PDB entry 1C9B | X-ray diffraction, 2.65 A resolution | chains D and A of the 4 polymer chains in the assembly

== Chain D ==
Molecule: Admlp tata-box DNA containing iib recognition element
Sequence (18 nucleotides; numbered 101 to 118; the number before each row is that of its first residue):
   101 CCCCCTTTTATAGGCGCC

== Chain A ==
Protein: General transcription factor iib
Source organism: Homo sapiens
Notes: fragment: c-terminal core domain
Reference sequence: Q00403 (TF2B_HUMAN); numbering as in UniProt (aligned over 110-316)
Chain sequence (207 residues; numbered 110 to 316; the number before each row is that of its first residue):
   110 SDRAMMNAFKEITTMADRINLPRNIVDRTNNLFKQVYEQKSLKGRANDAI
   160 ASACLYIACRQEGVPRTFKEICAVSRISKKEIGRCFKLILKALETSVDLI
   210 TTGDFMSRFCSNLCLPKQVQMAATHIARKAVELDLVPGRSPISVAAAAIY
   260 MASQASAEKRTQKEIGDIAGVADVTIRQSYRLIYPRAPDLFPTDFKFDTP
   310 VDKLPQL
Swiss-Prot annotation at these positions:
  - region (Core promoter DNA-binding): Lys-189 to Arg-193, Ser-249 to Ser-252, Val-283 to Arg-286
  - binding site (DNA): Lys-152, Arg-154, Lys-189, Lys-196, Arg-248, Lys-272, Ala-281, Thr-284, Arg-286, Arg-290
  - modified residue: Lys-238 (N6-acetyllysine)
  - natural variant: Arg-132 (R132Q: In a colorectal cancer sample)
  - mutagenesis: Gly-153 (G153Q: Decreases BREd-dependent pre-initiation complex formation), Arg-185 (R185E: Reduces interaction with SSU72; when associated with E-193 or E-200. Inhibits interaction with VP16; when associated with E-193 ...), Lys-189 (K189E: Inhibits interaction with SSU72; when associated with E-193. Reduces interaction with SSU72; when associated with E-200. Inhibits interaction with VP16; when associated with E-200 ...), Arg-193 (R193E: Inhibits interaction with SSU72; when associated with E-185 or E-189. Inhibits interaction with VP16; when associated with E-185 ...), Lys-196 (K196L: Reduces interaction with VP16; when associated with L-200), Lys-200 to Leu-208 (Reduces the formation of the TATA box-bound TBP ternary complex), Lys-200 (K200E: Reduces interaction with SSU72; when associated with E-185 or E-189. Inhibits interaction with VP16; when associated with E-189 ...), Leu-208 (L208LGSGS: Does not inhibit the formation of the TATA box-bound TBP ternary complex), Lys-238 (K238A: Abolishes autoacetylation, represses transcription activity, does not inhibit its association with chromatin to promoter-specific regions and decreases the association of GTF2F1 with chromatin ...), Gly-247 (G247V: Inhibits interaction with TBP), Val-283 (V283A: Reduces DNA-binding), Arg-286 (R286A: Reduces DNA-binding; R286E: Inhibits interaction with RNA polymerase II; when associated with E-290 and E-295), 2 further mutagenesis entries in UniProt
From the paper describing this entry:
  - binding site for Admlp tata-box DNA containing iib recognition element: Lys-189, Arg-193, Arg-290
  - binding site for Admlp tata-box DNA containing iib recognition element (chain D): Val-283
  - specificity-determining residues: Val-283 (citing earlier work)
  - binding site for Admlp tata-box DNA containing iib recognition element: Gln-271, Arg-286
  - contacts within the chain: Tyr-259/Gln-271 (hydrogen bond), Gln-271/Arg-286
  - binding site for Admlp tata-box DNA containing iib recognition element: Gly-153, Arg-154, Ala-155, Asn-156

== Chain D / chain A interface ==
Pairs across the interface (20):
  DC101(D) / Lys-152(A)  sugar contact
  DC101(D) / Gly-153(A)  base contact
  DC102(D) / Lys-152(A)  sugar contact
  DC102(D) / Gly-153(A)  sugar contact
  DC102(D) / Arg-154(A)  hydrogen bond to the phosphate
  DC103(D) / Arg-154(A)  salt bridge to the phosphate
  DC104(D) / Lys-189(A)  salt bridge to the phosphate
  DC104(D) / Arg-193(A)  salt bridge to the phosphate
  DG113(D) / Gly-247(A)  sugar contact
  DG113(D) / Arg-248(A)  phosphate contact
  DG113(D) / Ser-249(A)  phosphate contact
  DG114(D) / Arg-248(A)  salt bridge to the phosphate
  DG114(D) / Ser-249(A)  hydrogen bond to the phosphate
  DG114(D) / Ser-252(A)  hydrogen bond to the phosphate
  DG114(D) / Thr-284(A)  sugar contact
  DC115(D) / Lys-178(A)  salt bridge to the phosphate
  DC115(D) / Gly-279(A)  phosphate contact
  DC115(D) / Val-280(A)  phosphate contact
  DC115(D) / Ala-281(A)  hydrogen bond to the phosphate
  DC115(D) / Thr-284(A)  hydrogen bond to the phosphate
Other interface residues (no listed pair), chain D (8 interface residues in all): DG116
Other interface residues (no listed pair), chain A (15 interface residues in all): Val-283

== Overview ==
The interface between chain D and chain A involves 8 residues on one side and 15 on the other; the contacts
include 5 hydrogen bonds and 5 salt bridges. Among the polar pairs are DC102(D)/Arg-154(A),
DG114(D)/Ser-249(A) and DG114(D)/Ser-252(A). From the paper: a binding site for Admlp tata-box DNA containing
iib recognition element at Lys-189(A), Arg-193(A) and Arg-290(A) among others; a binding site for Admlp
tata-box DNA containing iib recognition element (chain D) at Val-283(A).
Chain D is Admlp tata-box DNA containing iib recognition element and chain A is General transcription factor
iib (Homo sapiens); the structure, Crystal structure of a human tbp core domain-human tfiib core domain
complex bound to an extended ..., was determined by X-ray diffraction.
